8K6G - chains A and F of the 10 polymer chains in the assembly; structure by X-ray diffraction, 1.50 A resolution.

Chain A (and F):
Protein: Cyanate hydratase
Source organism: Escherichia coli K-12
Notes: EC 4.2.1.104; chain F of this document is another copy of the same molecule, construct and numbering; everything in this record applies to it too
UniProtKB: P00816 (CYNS_ECOLI); residues 1-156 here = UniProt positions 1-156
Chain sequence (160 residues; numbered -3 to 156; the number before each row is that of its first residue; numbers below 1 keep their minus sign (Gly-3 is residue -3)):
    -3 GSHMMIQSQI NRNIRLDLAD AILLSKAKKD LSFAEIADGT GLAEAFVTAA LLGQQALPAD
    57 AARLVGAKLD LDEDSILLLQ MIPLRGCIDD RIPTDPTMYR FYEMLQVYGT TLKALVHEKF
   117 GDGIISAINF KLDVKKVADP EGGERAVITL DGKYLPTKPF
Unresolved in the structure: -3 to 0
Differences from the reference sequence: expression tag (-3 to 0)
Swiss-Prot annotation at these positions:
  - active site: Arg96, Glu99, Ser122

How chain A and chain F interact:
Pairs across the interface - 8 pairs, chain A then chain F:
  Thr90(A) - Gln102(F)
  Pro92(A) - Glu99(F)
  Tyr95(A) - Tyr95(F)  hydrophobic
  Arg96(A) - Arg96(F)
  Arg96(A) - Glu99(F)  salt bridge
  Glu99(A) - Pro92(F)
  Glu99(A) - Arg96(F)  salt bridge
  Gln102(A) - Thr90(F)
Also at the interface, not in a pair above, chain A (8 interface residues in all): Pro89, Val103
Also at the interface, not in a pair above, chain F (8 interface residues in all): Pro89, Val103

In short:
Chain A and chain F each contribute 8 residues to their interface; the contacts include 2 salt bridges. Its
one salt-bridged contact is Arg96(A)-Glu99(F). UniProt lists 3 active-site residues on chain A.
Both chains are Cyanate hydratase (Escherichia coli K-12). Entry 8K6G (Crystal structure of E.coli Cyanase)
was determined by X-ray diffraction together with 8K6H, 8K6S, 8K6U and 8K6X from the same study.
